2X6N - chains A and B; structure by X-ray diffraction, 2.06 A resolution.

== Chain A (and B) ==
Protein: Integrase
Organism: Human spumaretrovirus
Notes: fragment: catalytic core, residues 861-1060; chain B of this document is another copy of the same molecule, construct and numbering; everything in this record applies to it too
UniProt: P14350 (POL_FOAMV); residues 110-309 here correspond to UniProt positions 861-1060 (UniProt number = residue number + 751)
Amino-acid sequence (200 residues; row label = number of the first residue in the row):
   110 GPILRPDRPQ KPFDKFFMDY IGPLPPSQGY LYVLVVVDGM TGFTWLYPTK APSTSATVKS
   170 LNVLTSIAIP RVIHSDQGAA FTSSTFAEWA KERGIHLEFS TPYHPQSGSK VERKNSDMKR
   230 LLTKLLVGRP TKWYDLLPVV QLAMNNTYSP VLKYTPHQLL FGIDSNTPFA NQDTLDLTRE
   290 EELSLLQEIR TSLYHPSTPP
Unresolved in the structure: 110-117, 306-309 (chain B: 110-118, 216-218, 305-309)
Differences from the reference sequence: engineered mutation Met127 (Ile878 in P14350), Met227 (Ile978 in P14350), Met253 (Leu1004 in P14350); conflict Arg180 (Lys931 in P14350)
Metal / ion sites: Mn2+: Asp128, Asp185
UniProt features mapped onto this chain:
  - binding site (Mg(2+)): Asp123, Asp185

== Chain A / chain B interface ==
Residue-residue contacts (44; chain A residue first):
  Lys120(A) - Asn275(B)
  Lys120(A) - Thr276(B)  hydrogen bond (side chain-backbone)
  Lys120(A) - Pro277(B)  hydrogen bond (side chain-backbone)
  Lys120(A) - Phe278(B)
  Tyr139(A) - Lys168(B)  hydrogen bond
  Phe152(A) - Ile176(B)  hydrophobic
  Tyr156(A) - Val172(B)  hydrophobic
  Lys168(A) - Tyr139(B)  hydrogen bond
  Lys168(A) - Lys168(B)
  Lys168(A) - Tyr243(B)
  Asn171(A) - Tyr243(B)  hydrogen bond
  Asn171(A) - Pro247(B)
  Val172(A) - Tyr156(B)  hydrophobic
  Ser175(A) - Pro247(B)
  Ser175(A) - Gln250(B)
  Ser175(A) - Leu251(B)
  Ile176(A) - Phe152(B)  hydrophobic
  Ile176(A) - Gln250(B)
  Ile176(A) - Leu251(B)
  Ile176(A) - Phe270(B)  hydrophobic
  Ala177(A) - Pro277(B)  hydrophobic
  Glu201(A) - Arg288(B)  salt bridge
  Tyr243(A) - Lys168(B)
  Tyr243(A) - Asn171(B)  hydrogen bond
  Pro247(A) - Asn171(B)
  Pro247(A) - Ser175(B)
  Pro247(A) - Arg202(B)
  Val248(A) - Arg202(B)
  Gln250(A) - Ser175(B)
  Gln250(A) - Ile176(B)
  Leu251(A) - Ser175(B)  hydrogen bond (backbone-backbone)
  Leu251(A) - Ile176(B)
  Leu269(A) - Phe270(B)
  Phe270(A) - Phe122(B)  hydrophobic
  Phe270(A) - Ile176(B)  hydrophobic
  Phe270(A) - Leu269(B)
  Phe270(A) - Phe270(B)
  Phe270(A) - Gly271(B)
  Asn275(A) - Lys120(B)
  Asn275(A) - Pro121(B)
  Thr276(A) - Lys120(B)
  Pro277(A) - Ala177(B)  hydrophobic
  Phe278(A) - Lys120(B)
  Arg288(A) - Glu201(B)  salt bridge
Also at the interface, not in a pair above, chain A (33 interface residues in all): Pro121, Phe122, Trp154, Pro157, Thr174, Arg202, His266, Gly271, Ser274, Glu291
Also at the interface, not in a pair above, chain B (33 interface residues in all): Gln119, Trp154, Val167, Thr174, Asp244, His266, Ala279

== Overview ==
Chain A and chain B each contribute 33 residues to their interface, with 7 hydrogen bonds and 2 salt bridges.
Polar pairs include Glu201(A)-Arg288(B), Lys120(A)-Thr276(B) and Lys120(A)-Pro277(B). Asp128(A) and Asp185(A)
coordinate Mn2+. From UniProt: Mg2+-binding residues Asp123(A) and Asp185(A) on chain A.
Both chains are Integrase (Human spumaretrovirus). Entry 2X6N (Human foamy virus integrase - catalytic core.
Manganese-bound structure) was determined by X-ray diffraction (same publication as 2X6S, 2X74 and 2X78).
